PDB entry 7LNL | X-ray diffraction, 1.82 A resolution | chain A

# Chain A
Protein: Carbapenem-hydrolyzing beta-lactamase KPC
From: Klebsiella pneumoniae
Notes: EC 3.5.2.6
UniProtKB: Q9F663 (BLKPC_KLEPN); the author numbering skips numbers that UniProt does not, so the offset changes along the chain: 22-57 = UniProt 22-57; 59-252 = UniProt 58-251; 254-291 = UniProt 252-289
Chain sequence (268 residues; numbered 22 to 291; 2 numbers in that range are skipped by the numbering (no residue carries them; nothing is unmodelled there); the number before each row is that of its first residue):
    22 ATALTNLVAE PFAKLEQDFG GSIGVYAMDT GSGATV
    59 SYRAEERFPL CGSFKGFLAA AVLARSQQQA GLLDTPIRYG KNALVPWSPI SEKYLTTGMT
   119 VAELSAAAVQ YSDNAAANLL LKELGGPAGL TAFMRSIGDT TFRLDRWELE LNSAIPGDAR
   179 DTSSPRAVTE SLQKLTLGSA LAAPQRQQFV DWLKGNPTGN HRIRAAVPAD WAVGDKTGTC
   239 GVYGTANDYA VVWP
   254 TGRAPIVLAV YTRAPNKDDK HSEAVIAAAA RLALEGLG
Disordered / not traced: 22-25
Construct notes: engineered mutation Gly70 (Ser69 in Q9F663), Pro215 (Thr214 in Q9F663)
Disulfide bonds: Cys69-Cys238
Ligand contacts: Imipenem, hydrolyzed form (8YF; (2R)-2-[(2S,3R)-1,3-bis(oxidanyl)-1-oxidanylidene-butan-2-yl]-4-(2-methanimidamidoethylsulfanyl)-2,3-dihydro-1H-pyrrole -5-carboxylic acid): Cys69, Gly70, Lys73, Trp105, Ser130, Asn132, Glu166, Leu167, Asn170, Thr216, Arg220, Lys234, Thr235, Gly236, Thr237, Cys238, Glu276
Reported in the primary citation:
  - contacts within the chain: Thr216-Thr235 (hydrogen bond)
  - binding site for Imipenem, hydrolyzed form: Lys73, Thr216, Thr235, Thr237
  - mutagenesis - S70G: abolished catalytic activity (citing earlier work)

# Overview
Chain A binds Imipenem, hydrolyzed form. From the paper: a binding site for Imipenem, hydrolyzed form at
Lys73, Thr216 and Thr235 among others; S70G abolishes catalytic activity.
Chain A is Carbapenem-hydrolyzing beta-lactamase KPC (Klebsiella pneumoniae); the structure, Crystal structure
of KPC-2 S70G/T215P mutant with hydrolyzed imipenem, was determined by X-ray diffraction (same publication as
7LJK, 7LK8, 7LLB and 7LLH).
